Entry 6G90 (electron microscopy, 4.00 A resolution); this record covers chains 2 and U of the 38 polymer chains in the assembly.

== Chain 2 ==
Molecule: U2 snRNA
From: Saccharomyces cerevisiae
Sequence (143 nucleotides; row label = number of the first residue in the row; note: 997 numbers in that range are skipped by the numbering (no residue carries them; nothing is unmodelled there)):
    30 AAGUGUAGUAUCUGUUCUUUUCAGUGUAACAACUGAAAUGACCU
    79 AGGCUCAU
   108 ACACAUUUUUUGGCA
   139 GGACGGGAAGAG
  1089 GAGACGUCGCGACCCUCGCA
  1115 GAGUCGUUCUUGACUU
  1138 GGUCGCUUGAUGUUUCU
  1159 UCUUCCCGUUC
Modified positions: PSU (pseudouridine-5'-monophosphate) at position 35; PSU (pseudouridine-5'-monophosphate) at position 42; PSU (pseudouridine-5'-monophosphate) at position 44

== Chain U ==
Name: Pre-mRNA-splicing factor PRP11
From: Saccharomyces cerevisiae
Reference sequence: Q07350 (PRP11_YEAST); residue numbers follow UniProt; this construct covers 1-114, 137-266
Chain sequence (266 residues; row label = number of the first residue in the row; X marks 22 residues of unknown identity (built as UNK)):
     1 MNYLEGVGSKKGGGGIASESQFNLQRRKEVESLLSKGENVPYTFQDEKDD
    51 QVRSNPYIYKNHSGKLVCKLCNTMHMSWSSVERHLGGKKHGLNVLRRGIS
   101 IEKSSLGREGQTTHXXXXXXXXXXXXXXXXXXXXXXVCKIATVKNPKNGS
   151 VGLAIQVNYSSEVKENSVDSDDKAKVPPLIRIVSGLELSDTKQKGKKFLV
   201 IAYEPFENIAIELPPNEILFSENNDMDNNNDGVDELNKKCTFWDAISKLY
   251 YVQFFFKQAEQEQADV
Not modelled in the structure: 1-33, 48-50, 106-114, 137-148, 254-266
Metal / ion sites: Zn2+: Cys68, Cys71, His84, His90
UniProt features mapped onto this chain:
  - zinc finger: Leu66 to Arg96 (Matrin-type)

== Chain 2 / chain U interface ==
Pairs across the interface (15):
  U40(2) with Met74(U), hydrogen bond to the sugar; His75(U), sugar contact
  C41(2) with Thr73(U), phosphate contact; Met74(U), phosphate contact; His75(U), hydrogen bond to the sugar; Ser80(U), hydrogen bond to the sugar; Arg83(U), hydrogen bond to the base; His84(U), sugar contact
  PSU_42(2) with Arg83(U), sugar contact; His84(U), salt bridge to the phosphate; Gly87(U), phosphate contact; Lys89(U), salt bridge to the phosphate
  G43(2) with Gly87(U), phosphate contact; Lys88(U), hydrogen bond to the phosphate
  PSU_44(2) with Lys88(U), salt bridge to the phosphate
Interface residues without a listed pair, chain 2 (6 interface residues in all): A39
Interface residues without a listed pair, chain U (10 interface residues in all): Met76

== In short ==
The interface between chain 2 and chain U involves 6 residues on one side and 10 on the other; the contacts
include 5 hydrogen bonds and 3 salt bridges. Polar contacts include C41(2)-Arg83(U), U40(2)-Met74(U) and
C41(2)-His75(U). Cys68(U), Cys71(U), His84(U) and His90(U) form the Zn2+ site.
Chain 2 is U2 snRNA and chain U is Pre-mRNA-splicing factor PRP11, both from Saccharomyces cerevisiae; the
structure, Prespliceosome structure provides insight into spliceosome assembly and regulation (map A2), was
determined by electron microscopy.
